PDB entry 8EOS | electron microscopy, 3.10 A resolution | chains D and R of the 9 polymer chains in the assembly

[Chain D]
Protein: DNA-directed RNA polymerase subunit beta'
Organism: Mycobacterium tuberculosis H37Rv
Notes: EC 2.7.7.6
UniProtKB: P9WGY7 (RPOC_MYCTU); residues 1-1316 here = UniProt positions 1-1316
Chain sequence (1316 residues; row label = number of the first residue in the row):
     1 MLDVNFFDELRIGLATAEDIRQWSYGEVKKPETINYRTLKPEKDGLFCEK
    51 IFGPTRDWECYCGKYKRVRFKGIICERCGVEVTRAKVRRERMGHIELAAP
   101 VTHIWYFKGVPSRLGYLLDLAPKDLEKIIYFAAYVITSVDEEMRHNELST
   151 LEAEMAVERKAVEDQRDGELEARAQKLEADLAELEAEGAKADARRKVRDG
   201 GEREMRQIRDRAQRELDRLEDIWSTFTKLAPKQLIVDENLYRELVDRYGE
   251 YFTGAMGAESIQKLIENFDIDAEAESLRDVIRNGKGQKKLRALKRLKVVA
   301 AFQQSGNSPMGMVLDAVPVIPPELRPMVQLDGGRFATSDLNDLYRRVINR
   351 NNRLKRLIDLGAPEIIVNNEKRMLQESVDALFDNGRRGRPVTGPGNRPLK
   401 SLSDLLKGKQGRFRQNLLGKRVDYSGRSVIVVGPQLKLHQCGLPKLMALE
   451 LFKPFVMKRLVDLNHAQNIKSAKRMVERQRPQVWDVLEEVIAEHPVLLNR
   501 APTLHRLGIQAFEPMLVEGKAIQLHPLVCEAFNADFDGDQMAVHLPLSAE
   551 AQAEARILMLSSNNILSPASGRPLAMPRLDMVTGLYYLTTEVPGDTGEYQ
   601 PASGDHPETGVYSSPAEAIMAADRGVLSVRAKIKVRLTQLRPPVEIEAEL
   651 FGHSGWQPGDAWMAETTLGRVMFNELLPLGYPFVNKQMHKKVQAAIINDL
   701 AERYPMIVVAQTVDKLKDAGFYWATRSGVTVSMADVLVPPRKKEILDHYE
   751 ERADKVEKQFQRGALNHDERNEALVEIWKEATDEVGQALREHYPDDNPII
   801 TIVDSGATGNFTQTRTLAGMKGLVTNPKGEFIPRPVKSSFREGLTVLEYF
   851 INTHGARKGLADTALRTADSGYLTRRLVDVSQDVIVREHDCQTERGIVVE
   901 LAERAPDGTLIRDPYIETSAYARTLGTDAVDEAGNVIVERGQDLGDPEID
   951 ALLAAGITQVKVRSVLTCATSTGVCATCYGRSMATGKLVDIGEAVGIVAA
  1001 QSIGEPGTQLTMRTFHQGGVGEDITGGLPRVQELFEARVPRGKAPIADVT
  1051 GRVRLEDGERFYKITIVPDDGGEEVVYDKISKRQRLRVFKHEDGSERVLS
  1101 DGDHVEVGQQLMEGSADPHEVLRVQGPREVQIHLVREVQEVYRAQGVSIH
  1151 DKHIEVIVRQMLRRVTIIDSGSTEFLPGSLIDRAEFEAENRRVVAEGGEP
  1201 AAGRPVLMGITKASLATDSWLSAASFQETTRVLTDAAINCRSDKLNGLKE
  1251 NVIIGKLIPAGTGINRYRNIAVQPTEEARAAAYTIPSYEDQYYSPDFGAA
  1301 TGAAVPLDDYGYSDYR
Disordered / not traced: 1, 1018-1022, 1283-1316
Metal / ion sites: Zn2+ site 1: Cys60, Cys62, Cys75, Cys78; Mg2+ site 1: Asp535 (together with CMPcPP); Mg2+ site 2: Asp535, Asp539 (shared with A30(R) of chain R); Zn2+ site 2: Cys891, Cys968, Cys975, Cys978
Small-molecule neighbours: CMPcPP: Arg500, Pro502, Asn533, Asp535, Gln1009, Met1012, Arg1013, His1016

[Chain R]
Molecule: 20-nt RNA strand
Sequence (20 nucleotides; each row starts with the number of its first residue):
    11 GCAUUCAAAGCGGAGAGGUA
Disordered / not traced: 11-17
Metal / ion sites: Mg2+: A30 (shared with Asp535(D), Asp539(D) of chain D)

[Interface between chain D and chain R]
Pairs across the interface (4; chain D residue first):
  Ala336(D) - G22(R)  base contact
  Arg500(D) - A30(R)  hydrogen bond to the sugar
  Asp537(D) - A30(R)  phosphate contact
  Asp539(D) - A30(R)  hydrogen bond to the sugar
Other interface residues (no listed pair), chain D (10 interface residues in all): Val328, Gln329, Leu330, Arg397, Asp535, Gly538
Other interface residues (no listed pair), chain R (6 interface residues in all): C21, G23, A24, U29

[Summary]
Chain D and chain R form an interface of 10 and 6 residues respectively, with 2 hydrogen bonds. Polar contacts
include Arg500(D)-A30(R) and Asp539(D)-A30(R). Chain D binds CMPcPP. Cys60(D), Cys62(D), Cys75(D) and Cys78(D)
coordinate Zn2+ site 1. Asp535(D), Asp539(D) and A30(R) coordinate Mg2+.
Chain D is DNA-directed RNA polymerase subunit beta' (Mycobacterium tuberculosis H37Rv) and chain R is a 20-nt
RNA strand; the structure, M. tuberculosis RNAP elongation complex with NusG and CMPCPP, was determined by
electron microscopy, deposited together with 8EHQ, 8EJ3, 8EOE, 8EOF, 8EOT and 8EXY.
